Entry 1N9Z (X-ray diffraction, 2.50 A resolution); this record covers chain A.

== Chain A ==
Protein: Integrin alpha-M
Organism: Homo sapiens
Notes: fragment: alpha M I domain
UniProtKB: P11215 (ITAM_HUMAN); residues 128-319 here correspond to UniProt positions 144-335 (UniProt number = residue number + 16)
Amino-acid sequence (192 residues; each row starts with the number of its first residue):
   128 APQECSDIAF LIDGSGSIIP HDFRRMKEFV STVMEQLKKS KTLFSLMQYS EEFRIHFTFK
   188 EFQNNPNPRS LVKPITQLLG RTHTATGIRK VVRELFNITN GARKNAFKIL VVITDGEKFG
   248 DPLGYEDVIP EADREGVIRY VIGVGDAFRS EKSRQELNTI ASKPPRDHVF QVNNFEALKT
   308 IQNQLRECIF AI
Unresolved in the structure: 128-131, 316-319
Construct notes: engineered mutation A128 (Cys144 in P11215), C132 (Asp148 in P11215), C315 (Lys331 in P11215)
UniProt features mapped onto this chain:
  - glycosylation: N224 (N-linked (GlcNAc...) asparagine)
Residues lining bound ligands: Mg2+ (MG): I139, K154, L173, V199, I202

== Overview ==
Bound to chain A: Mg2+.
Chain A is Integrin alpha-M (Homo sapiens); the structure, Integrin alpha M I domain mutant, was determined by
X-ray diffraction together with 1MF7 and 1NA5 from the same study.
